PDB entry 8W7F | X-ray diffraction, 2.30 A resolution | chains A and D of the 4 polymer chains in the assembly

== Chain A ==
Protein: FI05204p
From: Drosophila melanogaster
Notes: EC 1.1.3.15, 1.1.99.2
UniProtKB: Q9VJ28 (Q9VJ28_DROME); residues 37-451 here correspond to UniProt positions 41-455 (UniProt number = residue number + 4)
Sequence (415 residues; numbered 37 to 451; the number before each row is that of its first residue):
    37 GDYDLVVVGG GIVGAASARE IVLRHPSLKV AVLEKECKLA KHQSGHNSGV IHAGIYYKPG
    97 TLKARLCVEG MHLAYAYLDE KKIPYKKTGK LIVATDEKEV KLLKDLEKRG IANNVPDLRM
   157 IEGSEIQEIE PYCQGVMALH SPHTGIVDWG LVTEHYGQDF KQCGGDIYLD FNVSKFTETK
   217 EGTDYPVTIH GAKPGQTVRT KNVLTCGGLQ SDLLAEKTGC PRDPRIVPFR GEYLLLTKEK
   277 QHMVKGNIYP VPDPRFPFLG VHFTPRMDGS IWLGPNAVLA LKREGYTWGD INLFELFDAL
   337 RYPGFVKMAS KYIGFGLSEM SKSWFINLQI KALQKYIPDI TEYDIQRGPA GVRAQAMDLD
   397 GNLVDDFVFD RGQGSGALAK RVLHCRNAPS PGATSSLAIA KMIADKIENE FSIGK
Disordered / not traced: 37, 218, 410-412, 451
Small-molecule neighbours: FAD (flavin-adenine dinucleotide): Val44, Gly45, Gly46, Gly47, Ile48, Val49, Gly50, Leu69, Glu70, Lys71, Glu72, His78, Gln79, Ser80, His82, Asn83, Ser84, Gly85, Val86, His88, Trp185, Phe207, Asn208, Val209, Cys242, Gly243, Gly244, Gln246, Leu250, Gly267, Tyr269, Pro311, Gly387, Val388, Arg389, Pro427, Gly428, Ala429, Thr430
Reported in the primary citation:
  - mutagenesis - P290L: abolished catalytic activity

== Chain D ==
Protein: FI05204p
From: Drosophila melanogaster
Notes: EC 1.1.3.15, 1.1.99.2
UniProtKB: Q9VJ28 (Q9VJ28_DROME); residue numbers follow UniProt; this construct covers 41-455
Sequence (415 residues; each row starts with the number of its first residue):
    41 GDYDLVVVGG GIVGAASARE IVLRHPSLKV AVLEKECKLA KHQSGHNSGV IHAGIYYKPG
   101 TLKARLCVEG MHLAYAYLDE KKIPYKKTGK LIVATDEKEV KLLKDLEKRG IANNVPDLRM
   161 IEGSEIQEIE PYCQGVMALH SPHTGIVDWG LVTEHYGQDF KQCGGDIYLD FNVSKFTETK
   221 EGTDYPVTIH GAKPGQTVRT KNVLTCGGLQ SDLLAEKTGC PRDPRIVPFR GEYLLLTKEK
   281 QHMVKGNIYP VPDPRFPFLG VHFTPRMDGS IWLGPNAVLA LKREGYTWGD INLFELFDAL
   341 RYPGFVKMAS KYIGFGLSEM SKSWFINLQI KALQKYIPDI TEYDIQRGPA GVRAQAMDLD
   401 GNLVDDFVFD RGQGSGALAK RVLHCRNAPS PGATSSLAIA KMIADKIENE FSIGK
Disordered / not traced: 41, 222, 455
Small-molecule neighbours: FAD (flavin-adenine dinucleotide): Val48, Gly49, Gly50, Gly51, Ile52, Val53, Gly54, Leu73, Glu74, Lys75, Glu76, His82, Gln83, Ser84, His86, Asn87, Ser88, Gly89, Val90, His92, Trp189, Phe211, Asn212, Val213, Cys246, Gly247, Gly248, Gln250, Leu254, Gly271, Tyr273, Pro315, Gly391, Val392, Arg393, Pro431, Gly432, Ala433, Thr434
Reported in the primary citation:
  - binding site for flavin-adenine dinucleotide: Ser88, Val90, His92
  - mutagenesis - A56D, H92A, H92R, H92Y, G110D, Y117C, G175V, G205D, G205V, S251L, R270Q, R270W, Y289A, P290L, H302A: abolished catalytic activity
  - mutagenesis - C77A, S88A, S181Y, K233N, F355C, R393A, A394V: decreased catalytic activity
  - catalytic residues: His92 (proposed by the authors, not directly observed)
  - mutagenesis - K130R, A134P, G150V, E170D, E170G, C173R, A178V, V284E, E324K, H424P: abolished expression
  - mutagenesis - G49D, G51R, G54R, K75E, W189C, C246R, G248A, G248V, S430Y, P431R: abolished binding to flavin-adenine dinucleotide
  - mutagenesis - H92R, H92Y: unchanged binding to flavin-adenine dinucleotide

== Interface between chain A and chain D ==
Contacting residue pairs (26):
  Cys73(A) - Cys77(D)  disulfide
  Lys74(A) - Asp210(D)  salt bridge
  Asp206(A) - Lys78(D)  salt bridge
  Pro230(A) - Asp308(D)
  Asp304(A) - Pro234(D)
  Asp304(A) - Gly235(D)  hydrogen bond (side chain-backbone)
  Trp308(A) - Pro234(D)
  Lys318(A) - Lys322(D)
  Lys318(A) - Asp330(D)  salt bridge
  Thr323(A) - Asn332(D)
  Trp324(A) - Phe334(D)  hydrophobic
  Gly325(A) - Ile331(D)
  Gly325(A) - Asn332(D)
  Gly325(A) - Leu333(D)  hydrogen bond (backbone-backbone)
  Gly325(A) - Phe334(D)
  Asp326(A) - Lys322(D)  salt bridge
  Asp326(A) - Ile331(D)
  Asp326(A) - Asn332(D)  hydrogen bond
  Ile327(A) - Gly329(D)
  Ile327(A) - Asp330(D)
  Ile327(A) - Ile331(D)  hydrogen bond (backbone-backbone)
  Ile327(A) - Leu333(D)  hydrophobic
  Asn328(A) - Gly329(D)
  Asn328(A) - Asp330(D)  hydrogen bond
  Leu329(A) - Gly329(D)  hydrogen bond (backbone-backbone)
  Phe330(A) - Trp328(D)
Other interface residues (no listed pair), chain A (18 interface residues in all): Arg302, Ser306, Pro385
Other interface residues (no listed pair), chain D (15 interface residues in all): Ala232
Cross-chain cystine bridges: Cys73(A)-Cys77(D)

== In short ==
Chain A and chain D form an interface of 18 and 15 residues respectively; the contacts include 1 disulfide
bond, 6 hydrogen bonds and 4 salt bridges. Polar pairs include Lys74(A)-Asp210(D), Asp206(A)-Lys78(D) and
Lys318(A)-Asp330(D). From the paper: the catalytic residue His92(D); A56D, H92A and H92R of chain D, among
others, abolish catalytic activity; 43 substitutions were tested in all.
Chain A and chain D are both FI05204p (Drosophila melanogaster); the structure, Structure of Drosophila
melanogaster L-2-hydroxyglutarate dehydrogenase bound with FAD and a sulfate ion, was determined by X-ray
diffraction (same publication as 8W75 and 8W78).
